PDB entry 4CJ9 | X-ray diffraction, 2.21 A resolution | chain A

# Chain A
Protein: Burrh
Organism: Burkholderia rhizoxinica
Chain sequence (794 residues; numbered 1 to 794; the number before each row is that of its first residue):
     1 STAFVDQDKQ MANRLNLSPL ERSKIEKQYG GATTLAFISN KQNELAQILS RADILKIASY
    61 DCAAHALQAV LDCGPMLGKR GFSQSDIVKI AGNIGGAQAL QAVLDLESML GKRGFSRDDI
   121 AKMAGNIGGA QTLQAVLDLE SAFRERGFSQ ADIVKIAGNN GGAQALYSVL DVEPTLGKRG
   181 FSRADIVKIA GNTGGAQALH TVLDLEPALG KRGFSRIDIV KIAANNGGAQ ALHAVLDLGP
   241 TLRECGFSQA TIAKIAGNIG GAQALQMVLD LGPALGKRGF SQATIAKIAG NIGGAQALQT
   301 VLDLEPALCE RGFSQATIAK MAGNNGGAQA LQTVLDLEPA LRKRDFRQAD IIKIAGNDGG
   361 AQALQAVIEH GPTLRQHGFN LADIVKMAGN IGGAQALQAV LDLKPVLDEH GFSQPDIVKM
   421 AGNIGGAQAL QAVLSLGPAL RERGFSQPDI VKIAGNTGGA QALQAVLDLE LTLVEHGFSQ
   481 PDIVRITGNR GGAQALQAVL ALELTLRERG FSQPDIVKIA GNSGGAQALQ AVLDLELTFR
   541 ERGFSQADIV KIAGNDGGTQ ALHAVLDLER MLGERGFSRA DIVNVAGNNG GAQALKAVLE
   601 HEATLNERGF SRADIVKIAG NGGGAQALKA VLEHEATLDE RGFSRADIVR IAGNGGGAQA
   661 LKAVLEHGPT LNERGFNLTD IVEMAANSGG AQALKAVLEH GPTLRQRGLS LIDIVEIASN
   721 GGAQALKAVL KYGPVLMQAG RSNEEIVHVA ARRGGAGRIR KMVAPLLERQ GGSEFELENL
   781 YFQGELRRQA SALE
Unresolved in the structure: 1-14, 767-794
Modified residues: Mse11 (selenomethionine); Mse76, Mse109, Mse123, Mse267, Mse321, Mse387, Mse420, Mse571, Mse684, Mse737, Mse762 (selenomethionine; parent Met)

# Summary
Chain A is Burrh (Burkholderia rhizoxinica); the structure, BurrH DNA-binding protein from Burkholderia
rhizoxinica in its apo form, was determined by X-ray diffraction, deposited together with 4CJA.
